6FKI - chains e and g of the 26 polymer chains in the assembly; structure by electron microscopy, 4.30 A resolution (low resolution: residue-level contacts below are approximate; hydrogen-bond / salt-bridge calls are withheld).

[Chain e]
Protein: ATP synthase epsilon chain, chloroplastic
From: Spinacia oleracea
UniProt: P00833 (ATPE_SPIOL); residue numbers follow UniProt; this construct covers 1-134
Amino-acid sequence (134 residues; row label = number of the first residue in the row):
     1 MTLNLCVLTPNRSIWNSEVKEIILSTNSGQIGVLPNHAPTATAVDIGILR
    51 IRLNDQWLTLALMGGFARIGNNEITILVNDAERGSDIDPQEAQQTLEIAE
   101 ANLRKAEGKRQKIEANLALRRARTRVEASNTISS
Disordered / not traced: 132-134

[Chain g]
Protein: ATP synthase gamma chain, chloroplastic
From: Spinacia oleracea
UniProt: P05435 (ATPG_SPIOL); residue numbers follow UniProt; this construct covers 1-364
Amino-acid sequence (364 residues; each row starts with the number of its first residue):
     1 MACSLSFSSSVSTFHLPTTTQSTQAPPNNATTLPTTNPIQCANLRELRDR
    51 IGSVKNTQKITEAMKLVAAAKVRRAQEAVVNGRPFSETLVEVLYNMNEQL
   101 QTEDVDVPLTKIRTVKKVALMVVTGDRGLCGGFNNMLLKKAESRIAELKK
   151 LGVDYTIISIGKKGNTYFIRRPEIPVDRYFDGTNLPTAKEAQAIADDVFS
   201 LFVSEEVDKVEMLYTKFVSLVKSDPVIHTLLPLSPKGEICDINGKCVDAA
   251 EDELFRLTTKEGKLTVERDMIKTETPAFSPILEFEQDPAQILDALLPLYL
   301 NSQILRALQESLASELAARMTAMSNATDNANELKKTLSINYNRARQAKIT
   351 GEILEIVAGANACV
Disordered / not traced: 1-42, 364
Cystine bridges: Cys240-Cys246
Curated features (UniProtKB/Swiss-Prot):
  - active site: Cys130

[Chain e / chain g interface]
Contacting residue pairs - 63 pairs, chain e then chain g:
  Leu8(e) - Phe85(g)
  Thr9(e) - Phe85(g)
  Thr9(e) - Ala188(g)
  Pro10(e) - Gly82(g)
  Pro10(e) - Phe85(g)
  Pro10(e) - Ser302(g)
  Pro10(e) - Leu305(g)
  Asn11(e) - Asn81(g)
  Asn11(e) - Gly82(g)
  Asn11(e) - Thr187(g)
  Asn11(e) - Ala188(g)
  Asn11(e) - Leu305(g)
  Thr26(e) - Gln286(g)
  Asn27(e) - Gln286(g)
  Ser28(e) - Glu285(g)
  Ser28(e) - Gln286(g)
  Pro39(e) - Ser279(g)
  Pro39(e) - Ile281(g)
  Pro39(e) - Leu282(g)
  Pro39(e) - Glu283(g)
  Thr40(e) - Leu282(g)
  Thr40(e) - Glu283(g)
  Ala41(e) - Leu282(g)
  Ala41(e) - Glu283(g)
  Ala41(e) - Phe284(g)
  Ala41(e) - Glu285(g)
  Ala41(e) - Ile291(g)
  Thr42(e) - Glu285(g)
  Thr42(e) - Gln286(g)
  Ala43(e) - Gln286(g)
  Ala43(e) - Ile291(g)
  Ala43(e) - Ala294(g)
  Gly64(e) - Leu298(g)
  Gly65(e) - Ala294(g)
  Gly65(e) - Leu298(g)
  Phe66(e) - Val92(g)
  Phe66(e) - Ile291(g)
  Phe66(e) - Leu295(g)
  Phe66(e) - Leu298(g)
  Arg68(e) - Glu91(g)
  Leu77(e) - Thr88(g)
  Leu77(e) - Leu89(g)
  Leu77(e) - Leu298(g)
  Val78(e) - Phe85(g)
  Asn79(e) - Ala188(g)
  Asn79(e) - Gln192(g)
  Asn79(e) - Leu298(g)
  Asn79(e) - Asn301(g)
  Asp80(e) - Lys189(g)
  Glu82(e) - Lys189(g)
  Arg110(e) - Asp177(g)
  Arg110(e) - Arg178(g)
  Arg110(e) - Asp197(g)
  Arg110(e) - Ser200(g)
  Arg110(e) - Leu201(g)
  Arg110(e) - Ser204(g)
  Arg110(e) - Glu206(g)
  Glu114(e) - Arg178(g)
  Glu114(e) - Ser200(g)
  Leu117(e) - Asp196(g)
  Arg121(e) - Gln192(g)
  Arg121(e) - Asp196(g)
  Arg125(e) - Lys189(g)
Other interface residues (no listed pair), chain e (28 interface residues in all): Ile31, Lys109
Other interface residues (no listed pair), chain g (38 interface residues in all): Pro84, Pro186, Phe199, Gln290, Gln309

[Summary]
The interface between chain e and chain g involves 28 residues on one side and 38 on the other. UniProt lists
active-site residue Cys130(g) on chain g.
Here chain e is ATP synthase epsilon chain, chloroplastic and chain g is ATP synthase gamma chain,
chloroplastic, both from Spinacia oleracea. Entry 6FKI (Chloroplast F1Fo conformation 3) was determined by
electron microscopy together with 6FKF and 6FKH from the same study.
